Entry 1HL8 (X-ray diffraction, 2.40 A resolution); this record covers chains A and B.

Chain A (and B):
Name: Putative alpha-L-fucosidase
Organism: Thermotoga maritima
Notes: EC 3.2.1.51; chain B of this document is another copy of the same molecule, construct and numbering; everything in this record applies to it too
UniProtKB: Q9WYE2 (Q9WYE2); residue numbers follow UniProt; this construct covers 1-449
Amino-acid sequence (449 residues; each row starts with the number of its first residue):
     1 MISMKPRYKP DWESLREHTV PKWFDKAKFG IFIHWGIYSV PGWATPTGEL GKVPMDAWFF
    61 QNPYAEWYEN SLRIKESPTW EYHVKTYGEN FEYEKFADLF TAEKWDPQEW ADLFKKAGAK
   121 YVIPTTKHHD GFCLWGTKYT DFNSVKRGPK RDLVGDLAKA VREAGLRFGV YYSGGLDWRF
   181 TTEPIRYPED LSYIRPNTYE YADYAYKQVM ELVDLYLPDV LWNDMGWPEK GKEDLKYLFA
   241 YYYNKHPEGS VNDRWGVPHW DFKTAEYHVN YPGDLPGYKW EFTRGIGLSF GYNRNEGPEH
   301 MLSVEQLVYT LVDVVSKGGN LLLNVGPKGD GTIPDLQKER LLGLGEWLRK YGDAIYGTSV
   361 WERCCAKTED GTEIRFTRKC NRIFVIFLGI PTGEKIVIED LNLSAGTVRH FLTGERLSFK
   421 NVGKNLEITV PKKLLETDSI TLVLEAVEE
Not modelled in the structure: 1-6, 47-55, 268-273, 448-449 (chain B: 1-6, 46-55, 269-274, 297-299, 448-449)
Modified residues: Lys338 (lysine nz-carboxylic acid; KCX)
Disulfides: Cys364-Cys365

Chain A / chain B interface:
No residue of chain A is in contact with chain B in this assembly.

In short:
No residue of chain A is in contact with chain B.
Both chains are Putative alpha-L-fucosidase (Thermotoga maritima). Entry 1HL8 (Crystal structure of thermotoga
maritima alpha-fucosidase) was determined by X-ray diffraction, deposited together with 1HL9 and 1ODU.
